3VGL - chain A; structure by X-ray diffraction, 1.55 A resolution.

Chain A:
Name: Glucokinase
From: Streptomyces griseus
Notes: EC 2.7.1.2
UniProt: B1VZT1 (B1VZT1_STRGG); residues 1-313 here = UniProt positions 1-313
Chain sequence (321 residues; numbered 1 to 321; the number before each row is that of its first residue):
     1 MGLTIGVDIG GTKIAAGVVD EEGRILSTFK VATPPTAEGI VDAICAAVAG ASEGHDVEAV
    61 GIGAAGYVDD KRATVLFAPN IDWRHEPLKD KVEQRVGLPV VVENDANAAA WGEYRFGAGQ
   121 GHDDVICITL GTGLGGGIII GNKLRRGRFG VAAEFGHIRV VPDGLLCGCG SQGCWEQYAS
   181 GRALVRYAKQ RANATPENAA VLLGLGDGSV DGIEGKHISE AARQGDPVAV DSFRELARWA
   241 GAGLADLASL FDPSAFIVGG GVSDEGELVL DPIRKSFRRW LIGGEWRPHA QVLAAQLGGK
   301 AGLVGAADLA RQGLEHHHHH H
Disordered / not traced: 1, 314-321
Sequence notes: expression tag (314-321)
Metal / ion sites: Na+: N104, N107, G136, A153; Zn2+: H157, C167, C169, C174
Ligand contacts:
  - AMP-PNP (ANP; phosphoaminophosphonic acid-adenylate ester): D8, G10, G11, T12, K13, L130, G131, T132, G181, R182, L184, V185, G215, K216, S219, G260, G261, V262, E265
  - beta-D-glucopyranose (BGC): A65, G66, Y67, P79, N80, N104, D105, A106, T129, G133, L134, G135, E154, H157, E176

In short:
Ligands of chain A: beta-D-glucopyranose and AMP-PNP. The Na+ site is built by N104, N107, G136 and A153.
H157, C167, C169 and C174 coordinate Zn2+.
Chain A is Glucokinase (Streptomyces griseus); the structure, Crystal structure of a ROK family glucokinase
from Streptomyces griseus in complex with glucose and AMPPNP, was determined by X-ray diffraction together
with 3VGK and 3VGM from the same study.
